Entry 5UC5 (X-ray diffraction, 2.10 A resolution); this record covers chains A and B.

# Chain A (and B)
Protein: CHS2 chalcone synthase
From: Malus domestica
Notes: EC 2.3.1.74; chain B of this document is another copy of the same molecule, construct and numbering; everything in this record applies to it too
Reference sequence: K9MUA0 (K9MUA0_MALDO); numbering as in UniProt (aligned over 1-388)
Amino-acid sequence (390 residues; each row starts with the number of its first residue; numbers below 1 keep their minus sign (Gly-1 is residue -1)):
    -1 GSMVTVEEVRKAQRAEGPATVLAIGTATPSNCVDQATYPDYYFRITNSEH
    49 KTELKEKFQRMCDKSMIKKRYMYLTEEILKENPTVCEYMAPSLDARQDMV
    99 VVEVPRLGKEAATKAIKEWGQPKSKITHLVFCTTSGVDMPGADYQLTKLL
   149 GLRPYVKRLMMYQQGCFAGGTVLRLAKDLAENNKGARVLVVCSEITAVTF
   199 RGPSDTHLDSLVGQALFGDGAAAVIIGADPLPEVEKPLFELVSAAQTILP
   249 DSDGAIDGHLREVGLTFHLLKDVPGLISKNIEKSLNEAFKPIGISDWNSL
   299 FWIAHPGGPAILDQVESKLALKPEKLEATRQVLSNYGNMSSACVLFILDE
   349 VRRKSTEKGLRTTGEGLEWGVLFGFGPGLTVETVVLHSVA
Unresolved in the structure: -1 to 1
Construct notes: expression tag (-1 to 0)
Modified / non-standard residues: Cys164 (3-sulfinoalanine; CSD)
Reported in the primary citation:
  - specificity-determining residues: Thr132, Phe215, Phe265, Ser338 (citing earlier work)
  - specificity-determining residues: Thr197, Leu263

# How chain A and chain B interact
Pairs across the interface (126):
  Val2(A) with Ile290(B); Trp367(B)
  Val4(A) with Pro16(B), hydrophobic; Glu238(B); His385(B)
  Glu5(A) with Pro16(B)
  Val7(A) with Val240(B), hydrophobic
  Arg8(A) with Gly15(B); Pro16(B); Lys175(B); Glu179(B), salt bridge
  Gln11(A) with Lys175(B), hydrogen bond; Val240(B), hydrogen bond (side chain-backbone); Ser241(B)
  Arg12(A) with Arg12(B); Ala13(B), hydrogen bond (side chain-backbone); Glu14(B), hydrogen bond (side chain-backbone); Glu179(B), hydrogen bond (side chain-backbone)
  Ala13(A) with Arg12(B), hydrogen bond (backbone-side chain)
  Glu14(A) with Arg12(B), hydrogen bond (backbone-side chain)
  Gly15(A) with Arg8(B)
  Pro16(A) with Val4(B), hydrophobic; Arg8(B)
  Pro89(A) with Glu260(B)
  Ser90(A) with Glu260(B)
  Leu91(A) with Leu91(B), hydrophobic; Glu260(B), hydrogen bond (backbone-side chain)
  Asp92(A) with Arg259(B), salt bridge; Glu260(B), hydrogen bond (side chain-backbone)
  Gln95(A) with Leu258(B), hydrogen bond (side chain-backbone)
  Asp96(A) with Arg259(B), salt bridge
  Thr132(A) with Met137(B)
  Val135(A) with Leu258(B), hydrophobic
  Asp136(A) with Gly256(B); His257(B), salt bridge
  Met137(A) with Thr132(B); Gln161(B), hydrogen bond; Gln162(B); Gly163(B); Asp255(B); Gly256(B), hydrogen bond (backbone-backbone)
  Pro138(A) with Ile254(B); Asp255(B); Gly376(B)
  Tyr142(A) with Ile246(B), hydrophobic; Asp251(B), hydrogen bond; Gly376(B), hydrogen bond (side chain-backbone)
  Lys146(A) with Asp251(B), salt bridge
  Pro152(A) with Thr245(B), hydrogen bond (backbone-side chain); Ile246(B), hydrogen bond (backbone-backbone)
  Tyr153(A) with Gln244(B); Thr245(B)
  Val154(A) with Gln244(B)
  Lys155(A) with Arg172(B); Ala242(B); Gln244(B)
  Arg156(A) with Arg172(B), hydrogen bond (backbone-side chain); Gln244(B), hydrogen bond (backbone-side chain); Ile246(B); Thr378(B), hydrogen bond
  Leu157(A) with Thr169(B); Leu173(B), hydrophobic
  Met158(A) with Met159(B); Gln162(B), hydrogen bond (backbone-side chain)
  Met159(A) with Met158(B); Met159(B), hydrophobic
  Tyr160(A) with Tyr160(B)
  Gln161(A) with Met137(B), hydrogen bond
  Gln162(A) with Met137(B); Met158(B), hydrogen bond (side chain-backbone); Tyr160(B)
  Gly163(A) with Met137(B)
  Thr169(A) with Leu157(B)
  Arg172(A) with Lys155(B); Arg156(B), hydrogen bond (side chain-backbone); Leu157(B)
  Leu173(A) with Leu157(B), hydrophobic; Leu173(B), hydrophobic
  Lys175(A) with Gln11(B), hydrogen bond
  Asp176(A) with Leu177(B); Asn180(B), hydrogen bond; Asn181(B), hydrogen bond
  Leu177(A) with Asp176(B)
  Glu179(A) with Arg8(B), salt bridge; Arg12(B); Asn180(B), hydrogen bond
  Asn180(A) with Asp176(B), hydrogen bond; Glu179(B), hydrogen bond
  Asn181(A) with Asp176(B), hydrogen bond
  Glu238(A) with Val4(B)
  Val240(A) with Val4(B), hydrophobic; Val7(B), hydrophobic; Gln11(B), hydrogen bond (backbone-side chain)
  Ser241(A) with Gln11(B)
  Ala242(A) with Lys155(B)
  Gln244(A) with Tyr153(B); Val154(B); Lys155(B); Arg156(B), hydrogen bond (side chain-backbone)
  Thr245(A) with Pro152(B), hydrogen bond (side chain-backbone); Tyr153(B)
  Ile246(A) with Tyr142(B), hydrophobic; Pro152(B), hydrogen bond (backbone-backbone); Arg156(B)
  Asp251(A) with Tyr142(B), hydrogen bond; Lys146(B), salt bridge
  Ile254(A) with Pro138(B)
  Asp255(A) with Met137(B); Pro138(B)
  Gly256(A) with Asp136(B); Met137(B), hydrogen bond (backbone-backbone)
  His257(A) with Asp136(B), salt bridge
  Leu258(A) with Gln95(B), hydrogen bond (backbone-side chain); Val135(B), hydrophobic; Leu258(B), hydrophobic
  Arg259(A) with Asp92(B), salt bridge; Gln95(B); Asp96(B), salt bridge
  Glu260(A) with Pro89(B); Ser90(B); Leu91(B), hydrogen bond (side chain-backbone); Asp92(B), hydrogen bond (backbone-side chain)
  Trp367(A) with Val2(B)
  Gly376(A) with Tyr142(B), hydrogen bond (backbone-side chain)
  Thr378(A) with Arg156(B), hydrogen bond
  His385(A) with Val4(B)
Also at the interface, not in a pair above, chain A (70 interface residues in all): Asp141, Thr145, Ala243, Leu263, Ile290, Pro375
Also at the interface, not in a pair above, chain B (69 interface residues in all): Asp141, Thr145, Ala243, Leu263, Pro375

# In short
The interface between chain A and chain B involves 70 residues on one side and 69 on the other, with 41
hydrogen bonds and 10 salt bridges. Polar pairs include Arg8(A)-Glu179(B), Asp92(A)-Arg259(B) and
Asp96(A)-Arg259(B). From the paper: specificity determinants Thr132(A), Phe215(A) and Phe265(A) among others.
Chain A and chain B are both CHS2 chalcone synthase (Malus domestica); the structure, Chalcone synthase from
Malus domestica, was determined by X-ray diffraction (same publication as 5UCO, 5W8Q and 5WC4).
